Entry 9HVI (electron microscopy, 2.46 A resolution); this record covers chains A and H of the 4 polymer chains in the assembly.

== Chain A ==
Molecule: Glutamate carboxypeptidase 2
Source organism: Homo sapiens
Notes: EC 3.4.17.21
Reference sequence: Q04609 (FOLH1_HUMAN); residue numbers follow UniProt; this construct covers 56-750
Sequence (695 residues; numbered 56 to 750; the number before each row is that of its first residue):
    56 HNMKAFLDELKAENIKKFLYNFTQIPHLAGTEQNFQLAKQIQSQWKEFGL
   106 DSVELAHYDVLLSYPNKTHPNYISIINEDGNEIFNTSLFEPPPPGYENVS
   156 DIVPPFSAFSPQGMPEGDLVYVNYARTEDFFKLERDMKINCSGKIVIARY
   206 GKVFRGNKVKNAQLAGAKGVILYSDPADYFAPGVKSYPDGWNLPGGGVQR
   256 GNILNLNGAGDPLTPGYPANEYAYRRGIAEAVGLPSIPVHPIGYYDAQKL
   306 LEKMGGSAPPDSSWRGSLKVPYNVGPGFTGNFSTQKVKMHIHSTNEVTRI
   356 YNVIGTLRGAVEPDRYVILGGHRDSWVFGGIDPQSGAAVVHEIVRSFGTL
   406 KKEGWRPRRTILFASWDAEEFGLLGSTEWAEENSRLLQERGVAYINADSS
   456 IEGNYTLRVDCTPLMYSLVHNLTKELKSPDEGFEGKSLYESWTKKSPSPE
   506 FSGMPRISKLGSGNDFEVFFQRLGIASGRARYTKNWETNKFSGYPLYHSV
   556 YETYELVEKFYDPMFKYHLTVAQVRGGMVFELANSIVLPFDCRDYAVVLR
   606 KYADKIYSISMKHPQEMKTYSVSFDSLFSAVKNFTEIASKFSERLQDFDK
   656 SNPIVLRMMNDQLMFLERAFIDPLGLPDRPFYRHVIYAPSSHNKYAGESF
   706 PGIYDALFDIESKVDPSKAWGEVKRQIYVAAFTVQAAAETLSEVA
Covalent attachments: N-acetylglucosamine (NAG) linked to Asn-121, Asn-140, Asn-459
Metal / ion sites: Ca2+: Thr-269, Tyr-272, Glu-433, Glu-436; Zn2+ site 1: His-377, Asp-387, Asp-453; Zn2+ site 2: Asp-387, Glu-425, His-553
UniProt features mapped onto this chain:
  - active site: Glu-424 (Nucleophile), Ser-628 (Charge relay system), Asp-666 (Charge relay system), His-689 (Charge relay system)
  - binding site (substrate): Arg-210, Asn-257, Glu-424, Ser-517, Gly-518, Asn-519, Arg-534 to Arg-536, Tyr-552, His-553, Lys-699, Tyr-700
  - binding site (Ca(2+)): Thr-269, Tyr-272, Glu-433, Glu-436
  - binding site (Zn(2+)): His-377, Asp-387, Glu-425, Asp-453, His-553
  - glycosylation (N-linked (GlcNAc...) asparagine): Asn-76, Asn-121, Asn-140, Asn-153, Asn-195, Asn-336, Asn-459, Asn-476, Asn-638
  - natural variant: His-475 (H475Y: Correlates with lower folate and higher homocysteine levels)
  - mutagenesis: Asn-76 (N76A: Loss of glycosylation. Reduces enzyme activity), Asn-121 (N121A: Loss of glycosylation. Severely reduced enzyme activity), Asn-140 (N140A: Loss of glycosylation. Severely reduced enzyme activity), Asn-153 (N153A: Loss of glycosylation. Severely reduced enzyme activity), Asn-195 (N195A: Loss of glycosylation. Severely reduced enzyme activity), Asn-336 (N336A: Loss of glycosylation. Reduces enzyme activity), His-377 (H377A/G/Q: Complete loss of activity), Asp-379 (D379E/N: Complete loss of activity), Asp-387 (D387E/L: Complete loss of activity; D387N: No effect on enzyme activity), Pro-388 (P388A: No effect on enzyme activity), Glu-424 (E424A: Complete loss of activity; E424D: Reduces enzyme activity; E424Q: Reduces enzyme activity), Glu-425 (E425Q/D: Complete loss of activity), 6 further mutagenesis entries in UniProt

== Chain H ==
Molecule: Nano body 8
Source organism: Camelus dromedarius
Sequence (123 residues; each row starts with the number of its first residue):
     1 QVQLQESGGGSVQAGGSLRLSCARSGWPYSTYSMNWFRQAPGKEREAVAG
    51 ISSTMSGIIFAESKAGQFTISQDNAKNTVYLQMNNLKPEDTAIYYCAARR
   101 DYSLSSSSDDFDYWGQGTQVTVS
Small-molecule neighbours: N-acetylglucosamine (NAG; 2-acetamido-2-deoxy-beta-D-glucopyranose): Gly-57, Ile-58, Ile-59, Thr-69, Ile-70

== How chain A and chain H interact ==
Residue-residue contacts - 33 pairs, chain A then chain H:
  Asn-132(A) with Ala-65(H)
  Asn-136(A) with Ala-65(H); Gly-66(H), hydrogen bond (side chain-backbone)
  Ile-138(A) with Gly-57(H); Ile-58(H); Ile-59(H), hydrogen bond (backbone-backbone); Glu-62(H); Ala-65(H), hydrophobic
  Phe-139(A) with Gly-57(H); Ile-58(H), hydrophobic
  Asn-140(A) with Ser-56(H); Gly-57(H), hydrogen bond (backbone-backbone)
  Thr-141(A) with Met-55(H); Ser-56(H)
  Ser-142(A) with Thr-54(H); Ser-56(H)
  Leu-143(A) with Thr-54(H), hydrogen bond (backbone-backbone); Met-55(H), hydrophobic
  Phe-144(A) with Ser-53(H); Thr-54(H)
  Pro-146(A) with Thr-31(H); Thr-54(H); Tyr-102(H)
  Pro-249(A) with Tyr-102(H)
  Gly-250(A) with Tyr-102(H), hydrogen bond (backbone-side chain)
  Gly-251(A) with Tyr-102(H), hydrogen bond (backbone-side chain)
  Tyr-300(A) with Asp-101(H), hydrogen bond; Tyr-102(H), hydrophobic; Ser-103(H)
  Lys-304(A) with Ile-58(H); Leu-104(H), hydrogen bond (side chain-backbone)
  Lys-308(A) with Glu-62(H), salt bridge
  Gln-340(A) with Glu-62(H)
Also at the interface, not in a pair above, chain A (19 interface residues in all): Gly-252, Tyr-556

== Overview ==
Chain A and chain H form an interface of 19 and 15 residues respectively, with 8 hydrogen bonds and 1 salt
bridge. Polar pairs include Lys-308(A)/Glu-62(H), Asn-136(A)/Gly-66(H) and Gly-250(A)/Tyr-102(H). Chain H
binds N-acetylglucosamine. Covalently linked N-acetylglucosamine: at Asn-121(A), Asn-140(A) and Asn-459(A).
Chain A is Glutamate carboxypeptidase 2 (Homo sapiens) and chain H is Nano body 8 (Camelus dromedarius); the
structure, PSMA in complex with nanobody 8, was determined by electron microscopy, deposited together with
9HVL, 9HLW and 9HVK.
